PDB entry 6A3C | X-ray diffraction, 2.35 A resolution | chains C and D of the 4 polymer chains in the assembly

Chain C:
Molecule: Exportin-1
Source organism: Saccharomyces cerevisiae (strain ATCC 204508 / S288c)
Notes: fragment: lacking C-terminal inhibitory tail and H9 loop
UniProt: P30822 (XPO1_YEAST); residue numbers follow UniProt; this construct covers 1-376, 414-440, 462-1058
Amino-acid sequence (1003 residues; numbered -2 to 1058; 58 numbers in that range are skipped by the numbering (no residue carries them; nothing is unmodelled there); the number before each row is that of its first residue; numbers below 1 keep their minus sign (Gly-2 is residue -2)):
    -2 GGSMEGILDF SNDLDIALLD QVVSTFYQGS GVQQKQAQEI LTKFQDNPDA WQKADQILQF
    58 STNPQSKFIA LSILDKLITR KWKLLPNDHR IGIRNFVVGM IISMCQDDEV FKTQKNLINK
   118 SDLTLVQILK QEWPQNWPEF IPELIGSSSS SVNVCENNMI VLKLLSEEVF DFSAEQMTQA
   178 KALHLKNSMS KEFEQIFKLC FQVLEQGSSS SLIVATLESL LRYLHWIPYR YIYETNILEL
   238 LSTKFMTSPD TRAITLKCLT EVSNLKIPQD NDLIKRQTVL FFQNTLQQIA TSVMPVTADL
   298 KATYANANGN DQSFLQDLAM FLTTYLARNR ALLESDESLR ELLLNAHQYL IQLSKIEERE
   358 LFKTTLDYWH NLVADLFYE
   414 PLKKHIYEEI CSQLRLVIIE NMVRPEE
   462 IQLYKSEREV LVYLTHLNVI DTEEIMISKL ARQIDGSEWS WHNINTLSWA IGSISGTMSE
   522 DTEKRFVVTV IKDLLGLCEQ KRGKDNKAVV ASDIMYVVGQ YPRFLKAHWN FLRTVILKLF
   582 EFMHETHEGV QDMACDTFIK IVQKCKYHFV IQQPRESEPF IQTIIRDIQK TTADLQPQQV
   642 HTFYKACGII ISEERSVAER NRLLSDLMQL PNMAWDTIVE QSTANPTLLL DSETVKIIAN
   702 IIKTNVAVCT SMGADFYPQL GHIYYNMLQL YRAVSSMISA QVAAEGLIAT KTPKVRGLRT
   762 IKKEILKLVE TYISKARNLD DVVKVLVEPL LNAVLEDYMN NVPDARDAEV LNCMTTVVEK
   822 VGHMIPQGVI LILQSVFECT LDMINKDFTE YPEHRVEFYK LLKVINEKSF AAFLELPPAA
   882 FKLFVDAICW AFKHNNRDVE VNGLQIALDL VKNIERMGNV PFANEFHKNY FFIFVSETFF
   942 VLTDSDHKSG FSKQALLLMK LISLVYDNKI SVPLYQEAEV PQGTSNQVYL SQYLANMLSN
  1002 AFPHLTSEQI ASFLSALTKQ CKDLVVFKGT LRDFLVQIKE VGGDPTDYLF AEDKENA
Unresolved in the structure: -2, 1053-1058
Sequence notes: expression tag (-2 to 0); engineered mutation Gly537 (Asp in P30822), Cys539 (Thr in P30822), Glu540 (Val in P30822), Gln541 (Lys in P30822), Cys1022 (Tyr in P30822)
Bound ions: Na+: Tyr465, Trp510, Tyr557

Chain D:
Molecule: MVM NES mutant Nm12
Source organism: Minute virus of mice
Amino-acid sequence (21 residues; row label = number of the first residue in the row):
    75 GGSTVDEMTK KFGTLTIHDD D
Unresolved in the structure: 75-76, 95

Chain C / chain D interface:
Pairs across the interface (39):
  Val529(C) - Thr78(D)
  Ile532(C) - Met82(D)  hydrophobic
  Ile532(C) - Phe86(D)  hydrophobic
  Lys533(C) - Thr78(D)
  Lys533(C) - Lys85(D)
  Leu536(C) - Met82(D)
  Leu536(C) - Lys85(D)
  Leu536(C) - Phe86(D)
  Cys539(C) - Leu89(D)  hydrophobic
  Cys539(C) - Thr90(D)
  Arg543(C) - Asp93(D)  salt bridge
  Arg543(C) - Asp94(D)  salt bridge
  Gly544(C) - Asp93(D)  hydrogen bond (backbone-side chain)
  Lys545(C) - Ile91(D)
  Lys545(C) - His92(D)
  Lys548(C) - Thr90(D)
  Lys548(C) - Ile91(D)
  Lys548(C) - His92(D)
  Lys548(C) - Asp93(D)
  Ile555(C) - Phe86(D)  hydrophobic
  Ile555(C) - Leu89(D)  hydrophobic
  Met556(C) - Phe86(D)  hydrophobic
  Phe565(C) - Met82(D)  hydrophobic
  His569(C) - Val79(D)
  Phe572(C) - Met82(D)  hydrophobic
  Phe572(C) - Thr83(D)
  Phe572(C) - Phe86(D)  hydrophobic
  Thr575(C) - Thr83(D)
  Thr575(C) - Gly87(D)
  Val576(C) - Phe86(D)  hydrophobic
  Lys579(C) - Phe86(D)
  Lys579(C) - Gly87(D)  hydrogen bond (side chain-backbone)
  Lys579(C) - Thr88(D)
  Lys579(C) - Leu89(D)  hydrogen bond (side chain-backbone)
  Phe583(C) - Leu89(D)  hydrophobic
  Phe583(C) - Ile91(D)  hydrophobic
  Glu586(C) - Ile91(D)
  Glu586(C) - His92(D)  salt bridge
  Val591(C) - Ile91(D)  hydrophobic
Also at the interface, not in a pair above, chain C (26 interface residues in all): Lys525, Glu540, Ala549, Ala552, Val559, Asn571
Interface features reported in the paper:
  - residue pairs: Arg543(C)-Asp94(D) (salt bridge)

Overview:
Chain C and chain D form an interface of 26 and 14 residues respectively; the contacts include 3 hydrogen
bonds and 3 salt bridges. Polar pairs include Arg543(C)-Asp93(D), Arg543(C)-Asp94(D) and Glu586(C)-His92(D).
The paper describes a salt bridge between Arg543(C) and Asp94(D).
Here chain C is Exportin-1 (Saccharomyces cerevisiae (strain ATCC 204508 / S288c)) and chain D is MVM NES
mutant Nm12 (Minute virus of mice). Entry 6A3C (MVM NES mutant Nm12 in complex with CRM1-Ran-RanBP1) was
determined by X-ray diffraction, deposited together with 9VM1, 6A38, 6A3A, 6A3B and 6A3E.
